PDB entry 4FB1 | X-ray diffraction, 2.15 A resolution | chains A and D of the 6 polymer chains in the assembly

# Chain A
Name: Methylamine utilization protein MauG
Organism: Paracoccus denitrificans
Notes: EC 1.-.-.-
UniProtKB: Q51658 (MAUG_PARDP); residues 1-367 here correspond to UniProt positions 21-387 (UniProt number = residue number + 20)
Chain sequence (373 residues; row label = number of the first residue in the row):
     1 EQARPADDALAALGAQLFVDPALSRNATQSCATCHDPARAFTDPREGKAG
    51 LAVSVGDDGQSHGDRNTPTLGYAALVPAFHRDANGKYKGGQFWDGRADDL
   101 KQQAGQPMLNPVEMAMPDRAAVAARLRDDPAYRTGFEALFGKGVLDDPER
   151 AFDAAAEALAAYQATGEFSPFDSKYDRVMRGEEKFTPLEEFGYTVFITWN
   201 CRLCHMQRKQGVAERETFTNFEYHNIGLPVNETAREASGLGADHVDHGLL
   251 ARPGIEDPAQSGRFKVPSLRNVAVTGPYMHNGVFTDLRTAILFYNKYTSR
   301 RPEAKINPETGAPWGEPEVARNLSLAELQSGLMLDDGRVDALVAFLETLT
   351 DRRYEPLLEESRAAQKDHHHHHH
Unresolved in the structure: 1-5, 360-373
Construct notes: expression tag (368-373)
Covalent attachments: heme c (HEC) linked to Cys31, Cys34, Cys201, Cys204
Curated features (UniProtKB/Swiss-Prot):
  - binding site (heme c): Cys31, Cys34, His35, Cys201, Cys204, His205, His280
What the authors report for this chain:
  - mutagenesis - W199F: abolished catalytic activity on preMADH
  - mutagenesis - W199F: abolished catalytic activity on TTQ biosynthesis

# Chain D
Name: Methylamine dehydrogenase heavy chain
Organism: Paracoccus denitrificans
Notes: EC 1.4.99.3
UniProtKB: A1BB97 (A1BB97_PARDP); residues 2-386 here correspond to UniProt positions 33-417 (UniProt number = residue number + 31)
Chain sequence (385 residues; numbered 2 to 386; the number before each row is that of its first residue):
     2 DAPEAETQAQETQGQAAARAAAADLAAGQDDEPRILEAPAPDARRVYVND
    52 PAHFAAVTQQFVIDGEAGRVIGMIDGGFLPNPVVADDGSFIAHASTVFSR
   102 IARGERTDYVEVFDPVTLLPTADIELPDAPRFLVGTYPWMTSLTPDGKTL
   152 LFYQFSPAPAVGVVDLEGKAFKRMLDVPDCYHIFPTAPDTFFMHCRDGSL
   202 AKVAFGTEGTPEITHTEVFHPEDEFLINHPAYSQKAGRLVWPTYTGKIHQ
   252 IDLSSGDAKFLPAVEALTEAERADGWRPGGWQQVAYHRALDRIYLLVDQR
   302 DEWRHKTASRFVVVLDAKTGERLAKFEMGHEIDSINVSQDEKPLLYALST
   352 GDKTLYIHDAESGEELRSVNQLGHGPQVITTADMG
Unresolved in the structure: 2-10
Disulfide bonds: Cys181-Cys196

# How chain A and chain D interact
Contacting residue pairs (16):
  Pro187(A) - Glu223(D)
  Phe191(A) - Arg197(D)
  Thr298(A) - Pro158(D)
  Arg300(A) - Pro158(D)
  Arg301(A) - Ala159(D)
  Arg301(A) - Asp177(D)  salt bridge
  Arg301(A) - Val178(D)  hydrogen bond (side chain-backbone)
  Gly331(A) - Ser157(D)  hydrogen bond (backbone-side chain)
  Gly331(A) - Pro158(D)
  Leu332(A) - Phe156(D)  hydrophobic
  Leu332(A) - Pro158(D)
  Met333(A) - Pro158(D)  hydrogen bond (backbone-backbone)
  Met333(A) - Ala159(D)  hydrophobic
  Asp335(A) - Asp180(D)
  Arg338(A) - Asp180(D)  salt bridge
  Arg338(A) - Arg197(D)
Also at the interface, not in a pair above, chain A (11 interface residues in all): Ser299
Also at the interface, not in a pair above, chain D (12 interface residues in all): Asp129, Pro160, Tyr182

# Overview
11 residues of chain A face 12 of chain D across their interface; the contacts include 3 hydrogen bonds and 2
salt bridges. Polar pairs include Arg301(A)-Asp177(D), Arg338(A)-Asp180(D) and Arg301(A)-Val178(D). From the
paper: W199F of chain A abolishes catalytic activity on preMADH; W199F of chain A abolishes catalytic activity
on TTQ biosynthesis.
Here chain A is Methylamine utilization protein MauG and chain D is Methylamine dehydrogenase heavy chain,
both from Paracoccus denitrificans. Entry 4FB1 (Crystal Structure of WT MauG in Complex with Pre-Methylamine
Dehydrogenase Aged 60 Days) was determined by X-ray diffraction together with 4FA1, 4FA4, 4FA5, 4FA9, 4FAN and
4FAV from the same study.
